Entry 7FIE (electron microscopy, 2.36 A resolution); this record covers chains F and A of the 7 polymer chains in the assembly.

[Chain F (and A)]
Protein: Lon protease
Source organism: Meiothermus taiwanensis
Notes: EC 3.4.21.53; chain A of this document is another copy of the same molecule, construct and numbering; everything in this record applies to it too
Reference sequence: A0A059VAZ3 (A0A059VAZ3_9DEIN); residues 1-793 here = UniProt positions 1-793
Amino-acid sequence (806 residues; each row starts with the number of its first residue):
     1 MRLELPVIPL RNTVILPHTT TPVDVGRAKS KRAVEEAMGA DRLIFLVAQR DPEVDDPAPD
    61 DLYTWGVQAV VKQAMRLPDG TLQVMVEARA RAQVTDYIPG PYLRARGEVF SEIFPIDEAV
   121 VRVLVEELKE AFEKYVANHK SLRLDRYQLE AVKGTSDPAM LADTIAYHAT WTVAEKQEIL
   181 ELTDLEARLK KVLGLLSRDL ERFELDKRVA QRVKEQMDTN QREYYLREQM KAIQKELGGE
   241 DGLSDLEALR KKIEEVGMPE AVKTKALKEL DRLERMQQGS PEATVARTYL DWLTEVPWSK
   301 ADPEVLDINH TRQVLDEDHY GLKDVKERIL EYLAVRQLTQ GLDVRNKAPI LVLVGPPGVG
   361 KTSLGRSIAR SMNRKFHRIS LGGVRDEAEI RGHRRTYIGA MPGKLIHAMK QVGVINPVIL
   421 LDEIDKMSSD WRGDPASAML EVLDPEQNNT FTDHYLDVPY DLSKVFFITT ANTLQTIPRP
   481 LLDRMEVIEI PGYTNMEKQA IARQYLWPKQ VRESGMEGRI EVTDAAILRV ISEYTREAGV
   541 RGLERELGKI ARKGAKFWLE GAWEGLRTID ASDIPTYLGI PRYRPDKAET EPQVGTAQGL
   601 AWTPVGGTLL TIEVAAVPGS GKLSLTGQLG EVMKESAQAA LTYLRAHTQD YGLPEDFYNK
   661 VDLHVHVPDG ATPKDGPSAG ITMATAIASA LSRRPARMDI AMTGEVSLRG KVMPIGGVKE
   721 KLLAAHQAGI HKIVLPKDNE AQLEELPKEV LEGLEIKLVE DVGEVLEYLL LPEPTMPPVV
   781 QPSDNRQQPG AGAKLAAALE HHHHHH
Unresolved in the structure: 1, 781-806
Sequence notes: expression tag (794-806)
Small-molecule neighbours: ADP (adenosine-5'-diphosphate): Asp-318, His-319, Tyr-320, Pro-356, Pro-357, Gly-358, Val-359, Gly-360, Lys-361, Thr-362, Ser-363, Tyr-493, Ile-501, Tyr-505, Leu-506, Lys-509, Val-540, Arg-541
From the paper describing this entry:
  - catalytic residues: Ser-678 (citing earlier work)

[Interface between chain F and chain A]
Contacting residue pairs - 49 pairs, chain F then chain A:
  Leu-237(F) / Arg-275(A)
  Gly-279(F) / Thr-396(A)  hydrogen bond (backbone-side chain)
  Ser-280(F) / Thr-396(A)
  Pro-281(F) / Thr-396(A)
  Ile-398(F) / Tyr-397(A)
  Arg-512(F) / Leu-342(A)
  Ser-514(F) / Thr-339(A)
  Gly-515(F) / Thr-339(A)
  Arg-552(F) / Arg-328(A)
  Arg-552(F) / Glu-331(A)  salt bridge
  Arg-552(F) / Glu-486(A)  salt bridge
  Lys-553(F) / Glu-331(A)  salt bridge
  Ala-555(F) / Leu-338(A)
  Lys-556(F) / Leu-330(A)
  Lys-556(F) / Glu-331(A)
  Lys-556(F) / Ala-334(A)
  Trp-558(F) / Leu-338(A)
  Leu-559(F) / Ala-334(A)
  Leu-559(F) / Gln-337(A)
  Leu-559(F) / Leu-338(A)  hydrophobic
  Glu-560(F) / Arg-312(A)  salt bridge
  Ile-580(F) / Ala-741(A)
  Ile-580(F) / Gln-742(A)
  Ile-580(F) / Glu-744(A)
  Arg-584(F) / Pro-714(A)
  Arg-584(F) / Asp-738(A)  hydrogen bond (side chain-backbone)
  Arg-584(F) / Asn-739(A)
  Glu-613(F) / Ser-707(A)
  Glu-613(F) / Leu-708(A)  hydrogen bond (side chain-backbone)
  Glu-613(F) / Arg-709(A)  salt bridge
  Ala-615(F) / Thr-642(A)
  Val-617(F) / Arg-645(A)
  Val-617(F) / Ala-646(A)  hydrophobic
  Pro-618(F) / Arg-645(A)  hydrogen bond (backbone-side chain)
  Pro-618(F) / Tyr-658(A)
  Gly-619(F) / Tyr-658(A)
  Thr-626(F) / Glu-635(A)
  Thr-626(F) / Gln-638(A)
  Gly-627(F) / Glu-635(A)  hydrogen bond (backbone-side chain)
  Gln-628(F) / Glu-631(A)
  Gln-628(F) / Glu-635(A)  hydrogen bond (backbone-side chain)
  Asp-662(F) / Arg-645(A)  salt bridge
  His-664(F) / Thr-642(A)
  His-664(F) / Leu-708(A)
  His-666(F) / Leu-708(A)
  Pro-668(F) / Met-713(A)  hydrophobic
  Asp-669(F) / Glu-705(A)
  Gly-670(F) / Val-632(A)
  Gly-670(F) / Glu-705(A)  hydrogen bond (backbone-side chain)
Also at the interface, not in a pair above, chain F (40 interface residues in all): Tyr-397, Glu-513, Met-516, Glu-589, Gln-593, Thr-596, Thr-611, Val-614, Ala-671
Also at the interface, not in a pair above, chain A (40 interface residues in all): Ile-308, Glu-327, Val-335, Val-344, Arg-394, Arg-432, Ala-639, Pro-677

[Summary]
Chain F and chain A each contribute 40 residues to their interface, with 7 hydrogen bonds and 6 salt bridges.
Polar contacts include Arg-552(F)/Glu-331(A), Arg-552(F)/Glu-486(A) and Lys-553(F)/Glu-331(A). Chain F binds
ADP. The paper reports the catalytic residue Ser-678(F).
Both chains are Lon protease (Meiothermus taiwanensis). Entry 7FIE (Processive cleavage of substrate at
individual proteolytic active sites of the Lon protease complex (conformation 2)) was determined by electron
microscopy together with 7EV4, 7EV6, 7FID and 7FIZ from the same study.
